PDB entry 8OW1 | electron microscopy, 3.70 A resolution | chains N and E of the 42 polymer chains in the assembly

[Chain N]
Name: Inner kinetochore subunit CHL4
Organism: Saccharomyces cerevisiae
Reference sequence: P38907 (CENPN_YEAST); numbering as in UniProt (aligned over 1-458)
Amino-acid sequence (458 residues; numbered 1 to 458; the number before each row is that of its first residue):
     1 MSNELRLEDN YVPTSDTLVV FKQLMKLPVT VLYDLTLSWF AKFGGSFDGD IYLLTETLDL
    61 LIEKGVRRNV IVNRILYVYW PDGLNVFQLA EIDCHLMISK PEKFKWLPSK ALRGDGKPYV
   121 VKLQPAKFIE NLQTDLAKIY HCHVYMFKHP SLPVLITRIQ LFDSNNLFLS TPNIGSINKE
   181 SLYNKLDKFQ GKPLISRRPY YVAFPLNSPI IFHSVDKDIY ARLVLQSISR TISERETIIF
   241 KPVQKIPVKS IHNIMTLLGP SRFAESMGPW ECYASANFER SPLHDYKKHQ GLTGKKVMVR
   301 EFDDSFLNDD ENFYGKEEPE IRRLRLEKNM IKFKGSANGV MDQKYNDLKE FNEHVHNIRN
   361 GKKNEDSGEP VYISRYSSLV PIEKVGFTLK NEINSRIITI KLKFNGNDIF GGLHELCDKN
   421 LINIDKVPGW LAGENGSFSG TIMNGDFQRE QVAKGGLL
Not modelled in the structure: 1-2, 166-191, 310-314, 342-373, 452-458
What the authors report for this chain:
  - mutagenesis - D48R/D50R/E56R/E63R: decreased growth

[Chain E]
Molecule: C0N3
Sequence (153 nucleotides; numbered 3 to 155; the number before each row is that of its first residue):
     3 TTCAATGAAA TATATATTTC TTACTATTTC TTTTTTAACT TTCGGAAATC AAATACACTA
    63 ATATTAAAAC GCGGGGGACA GCGCGTACGT GCGTTTAAGC GGTGCTAGAG CTGTCTACGA
   123 CCAATTGAGC GGCCTCGGCA CCATGTGACT TAT

[How chain N and chain E interact]
Residue-residue contacts (11):
  Met25(N) - DC132(E)  phosphate contact
  Met25(N) - DG133(E)  phosphate contact
  Lys26(N) - DG133(E)  phosphate contact
  Leu27(N) - DG133(E)  phosphate contact
  Arg67(N) - DA130(E)  sugar contact
  Arg67(N) - DG131(E)  salt bridge to the phosphate
  Arg68(N) - DC132(E)  salt bridge to the phosphate
  Arg68(N) - DG133(E)  salt bridge to the phosphate
  Asn69(N) - DG131(E)  phosphate contact
  Asn69(N) - DC132(E)  phosphate contact
  Lys100(N) - DG134(E)  phosphate contact
Also at the interface, not in a pair above, chain N (8 interface residues in all): Pro28

[Overview]
8 residues of chain N and 5 residues of chain E are in contact; the contacts include 3 salt bridges. Polar
contacts include Arg67(N)-DG131(E), Arg68(N)-DC132(E) and Arg68(N)-DG133(E). From the paper:
D48R/D50R/E56R/E63R of chain N reduce growth.
Chain N is Inner kinetochore subunit CHL4 (Saccharomyces cerevisiae) and chain E is C0N3; the structure,
Cryo-EM structure of the yeast Inner kinetochore bound to a CENP-A nucleosome, was determined by electron
microscopy (same publication as 8OVW, 8OVX and 8OW0).
